2QTE - chains A and B; structure by X-ray diffraction, 1.90 A resolution.

[Chain A (and B)]
Protein: Novel immune-type receptor 11
From: Ictalurus punctatus
Notes: fragment: Extracellular fragment; chain B of this document is another copy of the same molecule, construct and numbering; everything in this record applies to it too
Reference sequence: Q8UWK4 (Q8UWK4_ICTPU); residues 2-111 here correspond to UniProt positions 22-131 (UniProt number = residue number + 20)
Amino-acid sequence (111 residues; row label = number of the first residue in the row):
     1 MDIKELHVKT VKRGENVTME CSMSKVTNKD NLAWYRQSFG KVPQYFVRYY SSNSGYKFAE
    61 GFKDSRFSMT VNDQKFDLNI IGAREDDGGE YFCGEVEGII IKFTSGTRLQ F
Unresolved in the structure: 1-2
Differences from the reference sequence: initiating methionine (1); engineered mutation D30 (Asn50 in Q8UWK4)
Disulfides: C21-C93

[Interface between chain A and chain B]
Pairs across the interface (56; chain A residue first):
  I3(A) with K41(B); V42(B); Q44(B)
  K4(A) with K41(B); V42(B), hydrogen bond (backbone-backbone)
  E5(A) with G40(B); K41(B), salt bridge
  L6(A) with Q37(B); G40(B), hydrogen bond (backbone-backbone); K41(B); V42(B), hydrophobic
  D30(A) with I99(B)
  N31(A) with I99(B)
  Y35(A) with I100(B); I101(B), hydrogen bond (side chain-backbone)
  Q37(A) with L6(B); Q37(B); E90(B), hydrogen bond; F92(B)
  F39(A) with R108(B)
  G40(A) with E5(B); L6(B), hydrogen bond (backbone-backbone)
  K41(A) with I3(B); K4(B); E5(B), salt bridge; L6(B)
  V42(A) with I3(B); K4(B), hydrogen bond (backbone-backbone); L6(B), hydrophobic; F103(B), hydrophobic
  P43(A) with F92(B); F103(B)
  Q44(A) with I3(B)
  Y45(A) with I100(B), hydrophobic
  R48(A) with I99(B)
  E90(A) with Q37(B), hydrogen bond
  F92(A) with Q37(B); P43(B)
  V96(A) with V96(B), hydrophobic; G98(B); I99(B)
  G98(A) with V96(B)
  I99(A) with D30(B); N31(B); R48(B); V96(B)
  I100(A) with Y35(B); Y45(B), hydrophobic; V96(B)
  I101(A) with Y35(B), hydrogen bond (backbone-side chain); I101(B), hydrophobic
  F103(A) with V42(B); P43(B)
  S105(A) with V42(B)
  G106(A) with V42(B)
  R108(A) with F39(B)
Also at the interface, not in a pair above, chain A (28 interface residues in all): A33
Also at the interface, not in a pair above, chain B (28 interface residues in all): A33, S105, G106

[Summary]
Chain A and chain B each contribute 28 residues to their interface; the contacts include 8 hydrogen bonds and
2 salt bridges. Polar pairs include E5(A)-K41(B), Y35(A)-I101(B) and Q37(A)-E90(B).
Chain A and chain B are both Novel immune-type receptor 11 (Ictalurus punctatus); the structure, Crystal
Structure of Novel Immune-Type Receptor 11 Extracellular Fragment Mutant N30D, was determined by X-ray
diffraction (same publication as 2QHL, 3B5T, 3BDB, 2QJD and 2QQQ).
